7NG5 - chains C and E of the 7 polymer chains in the assembly; structure by electron microscopy, 3.80 A resolution.

# Chain C (and E)
Molecule: Lon protease homolog, mitochondrial
Source organism: Homo sapiens
Notes: EC 3.4.21.53; chain E of this document is another copy of the same molecule, construct and numbering; everything in this record applies to it too
UniProtKB: P36776 (LONM_HUMAN); residue numbers follow UniProt; this construct covers 115-959
Chain sequence (853 residues; numbered 107 to 959; the number before each row is that of its first residue):
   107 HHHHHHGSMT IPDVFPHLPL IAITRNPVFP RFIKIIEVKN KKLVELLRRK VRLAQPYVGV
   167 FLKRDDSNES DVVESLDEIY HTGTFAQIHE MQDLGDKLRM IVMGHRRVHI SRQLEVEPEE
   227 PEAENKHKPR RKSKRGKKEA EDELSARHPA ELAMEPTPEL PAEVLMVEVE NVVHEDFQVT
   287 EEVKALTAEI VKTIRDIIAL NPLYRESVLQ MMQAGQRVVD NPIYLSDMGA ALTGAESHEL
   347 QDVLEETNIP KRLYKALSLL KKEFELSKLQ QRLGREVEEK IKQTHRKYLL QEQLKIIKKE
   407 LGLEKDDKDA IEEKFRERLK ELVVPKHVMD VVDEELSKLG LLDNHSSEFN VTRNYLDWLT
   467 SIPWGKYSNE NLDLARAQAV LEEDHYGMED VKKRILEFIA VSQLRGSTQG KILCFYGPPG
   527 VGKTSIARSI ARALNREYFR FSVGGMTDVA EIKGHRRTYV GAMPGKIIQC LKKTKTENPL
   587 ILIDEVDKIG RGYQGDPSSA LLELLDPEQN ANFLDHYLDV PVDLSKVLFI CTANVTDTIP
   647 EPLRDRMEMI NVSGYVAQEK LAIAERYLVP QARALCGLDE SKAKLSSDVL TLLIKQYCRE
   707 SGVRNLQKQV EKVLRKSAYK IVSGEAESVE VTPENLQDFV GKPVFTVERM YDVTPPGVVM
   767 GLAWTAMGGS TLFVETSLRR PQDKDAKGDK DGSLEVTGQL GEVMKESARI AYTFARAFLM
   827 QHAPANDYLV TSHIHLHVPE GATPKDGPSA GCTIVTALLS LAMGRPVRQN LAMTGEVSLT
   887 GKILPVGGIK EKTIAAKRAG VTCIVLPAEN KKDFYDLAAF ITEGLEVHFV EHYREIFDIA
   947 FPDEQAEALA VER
Unresolved in the structure: 107-122, 222-271, 949-959
Construct notes: expression tag (107-114)
Swiss-Prot annotation at these positions:
  - active site: Ser855, Lys898
  - binding site (ATP): Gly523 to Thr530
  - natural variant: Glu476 (E476A: In CODASS), Ser631 (S631Y: In CODASS), Ala670 (A670V: In CODASS), Arg672 (R672C: In CODASS), Pro676 (P676S: In CODASS), Arg679 (R679H: In CODASS), Arg721 (R721G: In CODASS), Ala724 (A724V: In CODASS), Pro749 (P749S: In CODASS), Gly767 (G767E: In CODASS), Ile927 (deletion: In CODASS)
  - mutagenesis: Lys529 (K529R: Abolishes ATPase activity, and presumably ATP-driven protein unfolding, but does not block access to the proteolytic active site or prevent a substrate from binding to it), Trp770 (W770A: Has low basal, but normal stimulated ATPase activity, and retains peptidase activity; W770P: Has normal basal, but low stimulated ATPase activity, and abolishes peptidase activity), Ser855 (S855A: Lacks both ATPase and protease activity, but retains DNA binding activity), Thr880 (T880V: Enhances the basal, but not the stimulated ATPase activity), Gly893 (G893A: Has low basal, but normal stimulated ATPase activity, and retains peptidase activity; G893P: Has normal basal, but low stimulated ATPase activity, and abolishes peptidase activity), Gly894 (G894A/S: Enhances the basal, but not the stimulated ATPase activity, and retains peptidase activity; G894P: Enhances the basal, but not the stimulated ATPase activity, and abolishes peptidase activity)
Bound ions: Mg2+: Thr530 (together with ATP)
Residues lining bound ligands: ATP (adenosine-5'-triphosphate): Asp490, His491, Tyr492, Pro524, Pro525, Gly526, Val527, Gly528, Lys529, Thr530, Ser531, Glu591, Tyr661, Ile669, Tyr673, Val709, Arg710
From the paper describing this entry:
  - binding site for ATP: Arg652
  - mutagenesis - K529R, E591Q, T803V, E812A, S855A: abolished catalytic activity (proteolytic activity)
  - mutagenesis - S855A: unchanged catalytic activity (ATPase activity)
  - catalytic residues: Thr803, His841, His843, Ser855
  - catalytic residues: Glu801, Arg815, Lys898 (proposed by the authors, not directly observed)
  - mutagenesis - T803V: decreased catalytic activity on ATPase
  - mutagenesis - H841F, H843F: abolished catalytic activity on proteolytically
  - mutagenesis - E801A: decreased catalytic activity (protease activity)
  - mutagenesis - E801A, E812A: decreased catalytic activity (ATPase activity)
  - mutagenesis - K529R, E591Q: abolished catalytic activity on ATPase

# How chain C and chain E interact
Contacting residue pairs (9):
  Gln376(C) - Gln399(E)
  Leu379(C) - Ile403(E)  hydrophobic
  Glu382(C) - Glu406(E)
  Val383(C) - Glu398(E)
  Val383(C) - Gln399(E)
  Lys386(C) - Ile402(E)
  Ile387(C) - Leu395(E)  hydrophobic
  Ile387(C) - Glu398(E)
  Tyr599(C) - Tyr599(E)  hydrogen bond
Also at the interface, not in a pair above, chain E (8 interface residues in all): His391

# Summary
7 residues of chain C and 8 residues of chain E are in contact; the contacts include 1 hydrogen bond. Its one
hydrogen-bonded contact is Tyr599(C)-Tyr599(E). The paper reports catalytic residues Thr803(C), His841(C) and
His843(C) among others; K529R, E591Q and T803V of chain C, among others, abolish catalytic activity
(proteolytic activity); 8 substitutions were tested in all.
Both chains are Lon protease homolog, mitochondrial (Homo sapiens). Entry 7NG5 (P1c-state of wild type human
mitochondrial LONP1 protease with bound substrate protein in presence of ATP/ADP ...) was determined by
electron microscopy together with 7NFY, 7NG4, 7NGC and 7NGF from the same study.
